PDB entry 7PWG | electron microscopy, 2.75 A resolution | chains 1 and C of the 44 polymer chains in the assembly

== Chain 1 ==
Molecule: rRNA 28S
Organism: Giardia lamblia ATCC 50803
Sequence (2707 nucleotides; numbered 1 to 2707; the number before each row is that of its first residue):
     1 GCGCGGCCCG AGGCGGCGGG GGCGACGGGC GGAACUUAAG CAUAUCAGUA CGCCCCGGAG
    61 GAGAAACCAA CCGGGAUUCC CCGUAGCGGC GAGCGACGCG GGAGGAGCCC GCCCCGAAGG
   121 CGCGCUGUGG GGCGCAGGCG CAGGCCCGCC GCGAGGGGGC CCGAGGGCCC CGCCCGAGAG
   181 GGUGCAAGCC CCGUACGGCG GCCGCCGGGC CUGCGCGGCG AGUAGCGCUG CUUGAGCGUG
   241 CAGCGCGAAG GGAGGCGCGG CCCUUCCAAG GCUAAAUACG CCCCGGGACC GAUAGCGGAC
   301 CAAGUAGCGC GAGCGAACGG UGAAAAGGAC GCCCUGCGGC CGCUCAAAAG ACCUGAACCC
   361 GGCCGGCCGC CGGCCCGCCG GCCCCGUCUC GAXACXCGGA CCGAGGAGCC ACGCGCCGCG
   421 GCGAGCCCGA GGGAGCCCCC GCGGCGGAGC GAGCGCGAGA CGCCCCGGGC CCGCCGCGCC
   481 CCUGCGGGCG UGCGCGGGCC GAGCCGCGGC GCGUGGGCCC GAXAGGCGGU GAUCUAUGCC
   541 CGGCGAGGGC GAGGCCGGGC GAAAGCCUGG UGGAGGCCCG CCGCGGUGCU GACGCGCAGA
   601 UCGCUCGUCG GAGCCGGGCA UGGGGGCGAA AGACUCAUCG AACCGCCUGG UAGCUGGUUG
   661 CCUCCGAAAU GUCUCCCAGG ACAGCCGCCG CCCCGCAGUU GCGGCCCGUA GAGCGCUGGC
   721 CGGCGGGAGC GGGGGGCCUG CCCCUCGCCC GCCCCCCAAA CUCCGAAGGG CCGCGCCGCC
   781 CCGCCGCUGG CCUGGGCGGG GCGGGCGAAU GCGGGCGGCG CGUGGGCCCC UCCUGGUAAG
   841 CAGGACGGGC GAGGCGGGAC GAUCCGGACG CCGGGCCAGG GUGCGCCGCC GGGGCCCGCG
   901 GAACGGCGUC GGCCGGUCCC GACAGCUGGA AGGUGGCCCC AGAAGUCGGC AUCCUCCAGG
   961 GAGUGUGUAA CAACCCACCA GCCGAAUCGG CCGGCCCGGA AAAUGGAGCG CGCCGGAGCC
  1021 CCGGACCCGC GCCCGGCCGC CGCGCGCGGC GGGUAGGAGG CCGCAGAGGC CCCGGGGGCG
  1081 AAGGCGGCGC GCAGGCCCCG CCGGACCGGC CUCUGGUGCA GAUCUCGGCA GCAGUAGCCG
  1141 CUACUCCGCG CCCCGGAGGA CUGAGGGGGA GACGGGUUCC GCGGCGCCUG CAUCUGGCCG
  1201 CGGGUGACUC GGGCCUAAGC GGCGGGUGAA GACCGGGAAG GGGCGUGCCC GCCCGUCGAA
  1261 CGGGGAGCCG GCGGAGACUC CGGCAGGCGC GGCCCCCGCG GAGACGCCCG CCCCCCGGCG
  1321 ACGCGCACGG GGACCGCGGC GGGCGGCGCC CCGGCCCGCG AACGCCCCGC AGCCCCCGGA
  1381 CGCCUUGCGC GGAGAGGGGG GCCCGGGGGC GGACCCCGCG CGUCCCCGGC CGCCCCUGAA
  1441 AAGCCGGGGG GCGCCGGCCG CGCGCCGUAC CGACCGCAGC AGGACUCCGG GGUCAGCAGC
  1501 CUCUAGCGCG GGAGCGAACG CGGCUCAGGG AAGUCGGCAA GCCGGCUCCG UAACCUCGGG
  1561 AAAAGGAGUG GCUCUGACGG CGCGCCGGGU CAGAACUGGA ACGGACGCGG GGAUCCCGAC
  1621 UGUUUACUAG AAACACAGCG UCGCGAGGGC CGCACCCGGC GCUGGCGCGA CGUGAUUUCU
  1681 GCCCAGUGCC ACGACCGUCA CCGUGAAGCG AUCCGCCGAA GCCCUGGUAA ACGGCGGGAG
  1741 UAACUAUGAC UCUCUUAAGG UAGCXAAXUG CCUCGUCGGG CAAUUUCCGA CGUGCAUGAA
  1801 UGGACCAACG AGGAUCCCAC UGUCCCGAGC CGCGCCUCCG CGAGCCUCCA GCCUCGGGAA
  1861 CGGGCGAGGG CCGGCCAGCG GGGCAAGAAG ACCCUUUUGA GCUUGACUCC AGCCCGGGCC
  1921 UGUGGGGCGG GGCGGCCGGC GCAGCGCACA GGGGAGGCCG CGCCCCUGAG ACACCCUGAC
  1981 GGCCGCCGCC GCCCCGCUCA CCCGGUCGCG CGGGGACCCG CCCGGGCGGG GAGUUCGGCU
  2041 GGGGCGGCGC GCCUGCUACA CCGGACCGCA GGCGUCCCAC GGCGGGCUCA GCGAGGACGG
  2101 AGACCUCCCG CGGAGCAGAA GGGCACAAGC CCGCCCGACC CGCGCCCCCC GUGCCGGCGC
  2161 GGGCCGCGAA AGCGGGGCCU ACCGAUCCUU CGCCGCCCCG GCCGCGGGCG CGGAGGUGGC
  2221 AGAAAAGUUA CCACAGGGAU AACUGGCUUG UGGCCGCCGA GCGCCCGCAG CGACGCGGCU
  2281 UUUUGAUCCU UXGAUGUCGG CUCUUCCUAC CGUCCGCGCG CACCGGCGCG GAAGCGUCGG
  2341 AUUGUUCACC CGUUCAAGGG AUCGUGAGCU GGGUUUAGAC CGUCGUGAGA CAGGUUAGUU
  2401 UUACCCUACU GGCCCCGGGG CCAGAGCACG GCGGGCCAGU ACGAGAGGAA CGCCCGCCGC
  2461 GGGCGCCCAG CCCCGCGGUU GCCCGCCGGG GCAGGACCGC GCGCCCGGGC CCGGGGGCCU
  2521 GGCGCUGCCG CCUCUAAAGC GCCACCCCCC CCUCCGGCCC CGCCGGGCCC GCGCCCCAGC
  2581 CCCGUGCCCC CUGCCCGAGG CGGCCCCCGC CCGGGAGGAC CACCCGGCGC GGCGCCCCUG
  2641 UACGGCGCAG GGCCUGCGAU CGCGUUCGCC CGGGGGGCGC GCCGGGCGGG CGCGCGGCCC
  2701 ACUUGCU
Disordered / not traced: 1-3, 132-146, 202-217, 335-337, 368, 434-436, 694, 727-748, 786, 897-899, 916-987, 1139, 1293-1297, 1308-1309, 1414-1415, 1453-1457, 1479, 1580-1586, 1692, 1743-1745, 1793, 1933-1988, 2099-2103, 2392, 2444, 2565-2566, 2648, 2654-2661, 2684-2685, 2695-2707
Modified positions: OMU (o2'-methyluridine 5'-monophosphate) at position 49, OMG (o2'-methylguanosine-5'-monophosphate) at position 313, OMG (o2'-methylguanosine-5'-monophosphate) at position 386, A2M (2'-O-methyladenosine 5'-(dihydrogen phosphate)) at position 393, A2M (2'-O-methyladenosine 5'-(dihydrogen phosphate)) at position 396, A2M (2'-O-methyladenosine 5'-(dihydrogen phosphate)) at position 523, OMG (o2'-methylguanosine-5'-monophosphate) at position 624, OMG (o2'-methylguanosine-5'-monophosphate) at position 1121, OMG (o2'-methylguanosine-5'-monophosphate) at position 1204, OMG (o2'-methylguanosine-5'-monophosphate) at position 1520, OMC (o2'-methylycytidine-5'-monophosphate) at position 1684, 5MC (5-methylcytidine-5'-monophosphate) at position 1765, A2M (2'-O-methyladenosine 5'-(dihydrogen phosphate)) at position 1768, OMG (o2'-methylguanosine-5'-monophosphate) at position 1775, OMC (o2'-methylycytidine-5'-monophosphate) at position 1824, OMG (o2'-methylguanosine-5'-monophosphate) at position 1882, OMU (o2'-methyluridine 5'-monophosphate) at position 1896, OMU (o2'-methyluridine 5'-monophosphate) at position 1897, OMU (o2'-methyluridine 5'-monophosphate) at position 1908, OMG (o2'-methylguanosine-5'-monophosphate) at position 2042, OMG (o2'-methylguanosine-5'-monophosphate) at position 2074, OMG (o2'-methylguanosine-5'-monophosphate) at position 2237, 5MC (5-methylcytidine-5'-monophosphate) at position 2292, OMC (o2'-methylycytidine-5'-monophosphate) at position 2380
Bound ions: K+ site 1: A33, OMU_49; K+ site 2 near A34 (its only coordinating residue here); K+ site 3: C35, C46; K+ site 4: U37, A42; K+ site 5 near A38 (its only coordinating residue here); K+ site 6: A38, A39, G89, G91 (together with triethylene glycol); Mg2+ site 1: G40, C41; Mg2+ site 2: C41, G1899; K+ site 7: C41, A42; K+ site 8: A42, U43; K+ site 9: U43, A44, U45; K+ site 10: U43, A44, G88, G91; 153 more K+ sites not listed; 86 more Mg2+ sites not listed

== Chain C ==
Molecule: Ribosomal protein L4
Organism: Giardia lamblia ATCC 50803
UniProtKB: A8B7H8 (A8B7H8_GIAIC); numbering as in UniProt (aligned over 1-316)
Sequence (316 residues; row label = number of the first residue in the row):
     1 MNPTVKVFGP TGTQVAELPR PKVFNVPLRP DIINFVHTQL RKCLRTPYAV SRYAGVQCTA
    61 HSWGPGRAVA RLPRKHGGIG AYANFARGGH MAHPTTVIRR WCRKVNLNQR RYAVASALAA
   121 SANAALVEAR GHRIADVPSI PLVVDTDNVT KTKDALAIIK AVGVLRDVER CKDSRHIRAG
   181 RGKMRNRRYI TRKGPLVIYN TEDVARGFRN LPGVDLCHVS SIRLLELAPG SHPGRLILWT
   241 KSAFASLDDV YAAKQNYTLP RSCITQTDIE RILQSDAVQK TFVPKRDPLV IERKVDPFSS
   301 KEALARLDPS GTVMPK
Disordered / not traced: 1-2
Bound ions: K+ site 1: Val-56, Cys-58, Tyr-82 (shared with C646(1) of chain 1); Mg2+: Ala-70, Leu-72; K+ site 2: Arg-110 (shared with C438(1) of chain 1)

== Interface between chain 1 and chain C ==
Pairs across the interface - 210 pairs, chain 1 then chain C:
  G24(1) with Tyr-53(C), base contact
  C175(1) with Lys-151(C), salt bridge to the phosphate; Thr-152(C), sugar contact; Asn-210(C), hydrogen bond to the base
  G176(1) with Thr-150(C), sugar contact; Lys-151(C), salt bridge to the phosphate; Thr-152(C), hydrogen bond to the phosphate; Arg-206(C), hydrogen bond to the base; Arg-209(C), hydrogen bond to the phosphate
  A177(1) with Arg-209(C), salt bridge to the phosphate; Asn-210(C), phosphate contact
  G178(1) with Lys-172(C), base contact; Asn-210(C), hydrogen bond to the sugar; Pro-212(C), base contact
  G180(1) with Arg-175(C), salt bridge to the phosphate
  G181(1) with Arg-188(C), phosphate contact
  A187(1) with Tyr-189(C), hydrogen bond to the phosphate
  A195(1) with Arg-209(C), hydrogen bond to the sugar
  G286(1) with Thr-46(C), base contact
  G287(1) with Thr-46(C), phosphate contact; Asn-186(C), hydrogen bond to the phosphate
  A288(1) with Arg-41(C), hydrogen bond to the base; Arg-45(C), base contact; Thr-46(C), hydrogen bond to the phosphate; Arg-187(C), sugar contact
  C289(1) with Tyr-48(C), sugar contact; Arg-185(C), salt bridge to the phosphate; Arg-187(C), salt bridge to the phosphate
  C290(1) with Arg-185(C), salt bridge to the phosphate
  G291(1) with Arg-181(C), base contact; Met-184(C), base contact; Arg-185(C), hydrogen bond to the base
  U293(1) with Arg-87(C), hydrogen bond to the sugar
  A294(1) with Gly-88(C), hydrogen bond to the phosphate
  C296(1) with Val-50(C), phosphate contact; Ser-51(C), hydrogen bond to the phosphate; Ala-54(C), phosphate contact; Gln-57(C), hydrogen bond to the phosphate
  G297(1) with Ala-54(C), phosphate contact; Gly-55(C), hydrogen bond to the phosphate; Gln-57(C), hydrogen bond to the phosphate
  C314(1) with Thr-59(C), phosphate contact; His-76(C), sugar contact
  G315(1) with Cys-58(C), phosphate contact; Thr-59(C), hydrogen bond to the phosphate
  A316(1) with Lys-75(C), salt bridge to the phosphate
  A317(1) with Arg-87(C), salt bridge to the phosphate
  C318(1) with Arg-87(C), salt bridge to the phosphate
  G405(1) with Phe-85(C), hydrogen bond to the base
  G406(1) with Asn-84(C), hydrogen bond to the phosphate; Phe-85(C), sugar contact
  A407(1) with Asn-84(C), sugar contact; Ala-92(C), sugar contact
  G408(1) with His-93(C), sugar contact
  C409(1) with His-93(C), stacking on the base
  C410(1) with Arg-99(C), phosphate contact
  A411(1) with Ile-98(C), sugar contact; Arg-99(C), sugar contact; Arg-100(C), hydrogen bond to the phosphate
  G420(1) with Arg-29(C), phosphate contact; Asn-106(C), base contact; Gln-109(C), hydrogen bond to the base
  G421(1) with Arg-29(C), salt bridge to the phosphate; Asn-106(C), base contact; Asn-108(C), sugar contact; Gln-109(C), sugar contact
  C427(1) with Asn-106(C), sugar contact
  C428(1) with Leu-40(C), base contact; Arg-103(C), hydrogen bond to the base; Lys-104(C), base contact; Val-105(C), base contact; Leu-107(C), hydrogen bond to the phosphate; Arg-110(C), hydrogen bond to the sugar
  C437(1) with Leu-40(C), sugar contact; Leu-44(C), base contact; Arg-223(C), base contact; Leu-224(C), base contact; Leu-225(C), hydrogen bond to the base
  C438(1) with Arg-110(C), salt bridge to the phosphate; Ser-220(C), hydrogen bond to the sugar; Ser-221(C), sugar contact; Lys-254(C), phosphate contact
  C439(1) with Leu-107(C), phosphate contact; Arg-111(C), salt bridge to the phosphate; Lys-254(C), salt bridge to the phosphate
  C440(1) with Arg-111(C), salt bridge to the phosphate; Gln-255(C), hydrogen bond to the phosphate
  C505(1) with Asn-106(C), hydrogen bond to the sugar
  G506(1) with Phe-35(C), sugar contact; Lys-104(C), salt bridge to the phosphate; Asn-106(C), sugar contact
  C507(1) with Phe-35(C), sugar contact; Gln-39(C), sugar contact; Arg-100(C), salt bridge to the phosphate; Arg-103(C), phosphate contact; Lys-104(C), salt bridge to the phosphate
  G508(1) with Arg-100(C), salt bridge to the phosphate; Arg-103(C), salt bridge to the phosphate
  G516(1) with His-93(C), base contact; Pro-94(C), base contact
  C518(1) with His-93(C), hydrogen bond to the phosphate
  C519(1) with Asn-84(C), hydrogen bond to the sugar; Phe-85(C), sugar contact; Ala-92(C), phosphate contact; His-93(C), salt bridge to the phosphate
  C520(1) with Leu-72(C), sugar contact; Pro-73(C), phosphate contact; Phe-85(C), sugar contact; His-90(C), phosphate contact
  G521(1) with Ser-62(C), phosphate contact; Arg-71(C), sugar contact; Pro-73(C), phosphate contact
  A522(1) with Ser-62(C), phosphate contact
  G645(1) with Thr-59(C), phosphate contact
  C646(1) with Thr-59(C), phosphate contact
  G649(1) with Tyr-82(C), hydrogen bond to the phosphate; His-90(C), stacking on the base; Ala-92(C), hydrogen bond to the base; Pro-94(C), base contact
  U655(1) with Arg-71(C), hydrogen bond to the base
  G1035(1) with Arg-293(C), salt bridge to the phosphate
  G1036(1) with Arg-293(C), salt bridge to the phosphate
  G1044(1) with Arg-286(C), base contact; Asp-287(C), hydrogen bond to the base; Pro-288(C), base contact; Leu-289(C), hydrogen bond to the base
  C1045(1) with Pro-288(C), phosphate contact
  G1046(1) with Leu-289(C), base contact; Ile-291(C), base contact
  C1047(1) with Ile-291(C), sugar contact
  G1066(1) with Gly-180(C), phosphate contact; Arg-181(C), hydrogen bond to the phosphate; Arg-187(C), phosphate contact
  A1067(1) with Arg-41(C), hydrogen bond to the sugar; Arg-178(C), salt bridge to the phosphate; Gly-182(C), phosphate contact; Arg-187(C), salt bridge to the phosphate
  G1068(1) with Arg-41(C), hydrogen bond to the sugar; Arg-178(C), salt bridge to the phosphate; Gly-230(C), hydrogen bond to the base; His-232(C), base contact
  G1069(1) with Arg-130(C), hydrogen bond to the phosphate; Lys-193(C), salt bridge to the phosphate; Pro-229(C), sugar contact; Gly-230(C), sugar contact; His-232(C), sugar contact
  C1070(1) with Arg-130(C), salt bridge to the phosphate; Gly-131(C), phosphate contact; Arg-170(C), salt bridge to the phosphate; Arg-192(C), phosphate contact; Lys-193(C), hydrogen bond to the phosphate
  C1071(1) with Gly-131(C), phosphate contact; Arg-133(C), salt bridge to the phosphate; Arg-170(C), salt bridge to the phosphate; Arg-192(C), salt bridge to the phosphate
  C1072(1) with Glu-128(C), hydrogen bond to the base; Arg-133(C), hydrogen bond to the sugar; Arg-166(C), hydrogen bond to the base; Arg-192(C), salt bridge to the phosphate
  C1073(1) with Arg-166(C), base contact
  G1074(1) with Arg-133(C), hydrogen bond to the base; Arg-166(C), hydrogen bond to the base; Glu-169(C), base contact; Arg-170(C), hydrogen bond to the sugar; Asp-173(C), sugar contact; Ser-174(C), sugar contact; Arg-192(C), hydrogen bond to the phosphate
  G1075(1) with Asp-173(C), phosphate contact; Ser-174(C), phosphate contact; His-176(C), hydrogen bond to the base; Arg-192(C), phosphate contact
  C1106(1) with Ile-177(C), base contact
  C1107(1) with Ile-177(C), hydrogen bond to the base; Arg-178(C), base contact; Ala-179(C), phosphate contact; Lys-183(C), salt bridge to the phosphate
  G1108(1) with Ala-179(C), phosphate contact
  C1111(1) with His-232(C), hydrogen bond to the base
  U1112(1) with Asn-34(C), hydrogen bond to the sugar
  C1113(1) with Thr-38(C), sugar contact
  U1114(1) with Lys-42(C), salt bridge to the phosphate
  G1115(1) with Arg-99(C), sugar contact
  G1116(1) with Tyr-48(C), hydrogen bond to the phosphate; Val-50(C), base contact; Met-91(C), sugar contact; Arg-99(C), salt bridge to the phosphate
  A1122(1) with Phe-85(C), base contact
  U1123(1) with Pro-65(C), base contact; Ala-68(C), base contact; Val-69(C), base contact
  C1124(1) with Ala-70(C), phosphate contact; Phe-85(C), sugar contact
  U1125(1) with Ala-70(C), phosphate contact; Leu-72(C), sugar contact; Arg-74(C), salt bridge to the phosphate; Gly-80(C), phosphate contact; Phe-85(C), sugar contact; Ala-86(C), sugar contact; Arg-87(C), hydrogen bond to the sugar
  C1126(1) with Ile-79(C), phosphate contact; Gly-80(C), hydrogen bond to the phosphate; Arg-87(C), sugar contact
  A1888(1) with Gly-66(C), phosphate contact; Ala-68(C), phosphate contact
  A1889(1) with Gly-66(C), hydrogen bond to the phosphate; Arg-67(C), phosphate contact; Ala-68(C), hydrogen bond to the phosphate; Arg-71(C), base contact
  A2235(1) with Pro-65(C), phosphate contact
  G2236(1) with Arg-71(C), salt bridge to the phosphate
Interface residues without a listed pair, chain 1 (95 interface residues in all): C174, A179, G188, G295, C412, C422, G517, G1048
Interface residues without a listed pair, chain C (121 interface residues in all): Ile-32, His-37, Cys-43, Gly-78, Ala-83, Thr-95, Tyr-112, Lys-153, Leu-156, Leu-211, Ile-222, Ser-231, Ala-253

== Summary ==
The interface between chain 1 and chain C involves 95 residues on one side and 121 on the other; the contacts
include 58 hydrogen bonds, 38 salt bridges and 2 aromatic stacking contacts. Among the polar pairs are
C175(1)/Asn-210(C), G176(1)/Arg-206(C) and A288(1)/Arg-41(C).
Here chain 1 is rRNA 28S and chain C is Ribosomal protein L4, both from Giardia lamblia ATCC 50803. Entry 7PWG
(Cryo-EM structure of large subunit of Giardia lamblia ribosome at 2.7 A resolution) was determined by
electron microscopy.
